7P6Z - chains K and 5 of the 55 polymer chains in the assembly; structure by electron microscopy, 3.50 A resolution.

# Chain K
Protein: 30S ribosomal protein S12
Organism: Mycoplasma pneumoniae M129
UniProt: P75546 (RS12_MYCPN); numbering as in UniProt (aligned over 1-139)
Sequence (139 residues; row label = number of the first residue in the row):
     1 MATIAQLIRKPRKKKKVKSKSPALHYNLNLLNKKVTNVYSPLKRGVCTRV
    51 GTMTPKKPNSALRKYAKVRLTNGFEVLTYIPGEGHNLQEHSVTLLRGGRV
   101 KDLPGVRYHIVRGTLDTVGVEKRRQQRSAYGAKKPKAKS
Unresolved in the structure: 1, 138-139

# Chain 5
Molecule: 16S ribosomal RNA
Organism: Mycoplasma pneumoniae M129
Sequence (1520 nucleotides; row label = number of the first residue in the row):
     1 UUUUUCUGAGAGUUUGAUCCUGGCUCAGGAUUAACGCUGGCGGCAUGCCU
    51 AAUACAUGCAAGUCGAUCGAAAGUAGUAAUACUUUAGAGGCGAACGGGUG
   101 AGUAACACGUAUCCAAUCUACCUUAUAAUGGGGGAUAACUAGUUGAAAGA
   151 CUAGCUAAUACCGCAUAAGAACUUUGGUUCGCAUGAAUCAAAGUUGAAAG
   201 GACCUGCAAGGGUUCGUUAUUUGAUGAGGGUGCGCCAUAUCAGCUAGUUG
   251 GUGGGGUAACGGCCUACCAAGGCAAUGACGUGUAGCUAUGCUGAGAAGUA
   301 GAAUAGCCACAAUGGGACUGAGACACGGCCCAUACUCCUACGGGAGGCAG
   351 CAGUAGGGAAUUUUUCACAAUGAGCGAAAGCUUGAUGGAGCAAUGCCGCG
   401 UGAACGAUGAAGGUCUUUAAGAUUGUAAAGUUCUUUUAUUUGGGAAGAAU
   451 GACUUUAGCAGGUAAUGGCUAGAGUUUGACUGUACCAUUUUGAAUAAGUG
   501 ACGACUAACUAUGUGCCAGCAGUCGCGGUAAUACAUAGGUCGCAAGCGUU
   551 AUCCGGAUUUAUUGGGCGUAAAGCAAGCGCAGGCGGAUUGAAAAGUCUGG
   601 UGUUAAAGGCAGCUGCUUAACAGUUGUAUGCAUUGGAAACUAUUAAUCUA
   651 GAGUGUGGUAGGGAGUUUUGGAAUUUCAUGUGGAGCGGUGAAAUGCGUAG
   701 AUAUAUGAAGGAACACCAGUGGCGAAGGCGAAAACUUAGGCCAUUACUGA
   751 CGCUUAGGCUUGAAAGUGUGGGGAGCAAAUAGGAUUAGAUACCCUAGUAG
   801 UCCACACCGUAAACGAUAGAUACUAGCUGUCGGGGCGAUCCCCUCGGUAG
   851 UGAAGUUAACACAUUAAGUAUCUCGCCUGGGUAGUACAUUCGCAAGAAUG
   901 AAACUCAAACGGAAUUGACGGGGACCCGCACAAGUGGUGGAGCAUGUUGC
   951 UUAAUUCGACGGUACACGAAAAACCUUACCUAGACUUGACAUCCUUGGCA
  1001 AAGUUAUGGAAACAUAAUGGAGGUUAACCGAGUGACAGGUGGUGCAUGGU
  1051 UGUCGUCAGCUCGUGUCGUGAGAUGUUGGGUUAAGUCCCGCAACGAGCGC
  1101 AACCCUUAUCGUUAGUUACAUUGUCUAGCGAGACUGCUAAUGCAAAUUGG
  1151 AGGAAGGAAGGGAUGACGUCAAAUCAUCAUGCCCCUUAUGUCUAGGGCUG
  1201 CAAACGUGCUACAAUGGCCAAUACAAACAGUCGCCAGCUUGUAAAAGUGA
  1251 GCAAAUCUGUAAAGUUGGUCUCAGUUCGGAUUGAGGGCUGCAAUUCGUCC
  1301 UCAUGAAGUCGGAAUCACUAGUAAUCGCGAAUCAGCUAUGUCGCGGUGAA
  1351 UACGUUCUCGGGUCUUGUACACACCGCCCGUCAAACUAUGAAAGCUGGUA
  1401 AUAUUUAAAAACGUGUUGCUAACCAUUAGGAAGCGCAUGUCAAGGAUAGC
  1451 ACCGGUGAUUGGAGUUAAGUCGUAACAAGGUACCCCUACGAGAACGUGGG
  1501 GGUGGAUCACCUCCUUUCUA
Unresolved in the structure: 1-4, 181-184, 1020-1027, 1510-1520

# Chain K / chain 5 interface
Residue-residue contacts (112):
  Ala2(K) - G565(5)  base contact
  Ala2(K) - G566(5)  base contact
  Ala2(K) - C876(5)  base contact
  Thr3(K) - U873(5)  phosphate contact
  Thr3(K) - C874(5)  hydrogen bond to the phosphate
  Ile4(K) - U562(5)  sugar contact
  Ala5(K) - G583(5)  sugar contact
  Ala5(K) - U873(5)  phosphate contact
  Ala5(K) - C874(5)  phosphate contact
  Gln6(K) - C874(5)  phosphate contact
  Gln6(K) - G875(5)  hydrogen bond to the phosphate
  Leu7(K) - U562(5)  phosphate contact
  Arg9(K) - A756(5)  hydrogen bond to the sugar
  Arg9(K) - C874(5)  phosphate contact
  Arg9(K) - G875(5)  salt bridge to the phosphate
  Arg12(K) - U560(5)  base contact
  Arg12(K) - A561(5)  hydrogen bond to the base
  Arg12(K) - U562(5)  salt bridge to the phosphate
  Arg12(K) - G565(5)  base contact
  Arg12(K) - U878(5)  base contact
  Lys13(K) - U560(5)  hydrogen bond to the base
  Lys14(K) - G298(5)  hydrogen bond to the phosphate
  Lys14(K) - U299(5)  salt bridge to the phosphate
  Lys15(K) - U559(5)  base contact
  Lys15(K) - U560(5)  salt bridge to the phosphate
  Lys15(K) - U878(5)  sugar contact
  Lys15(K) - G879(5)  phosphate contact
  Lys18(K) - A903(5)  phosphate contact
  Ser19(K) - U552(5)  hydrogen bond to the phosphate
  Pro22(K) - C904(5)  phosphate contact
  His25(K) - A551(5)  hydrogen bond to the phosphate
  His25(K) - U552(5)  salt bridge to the phosphate
  Asn27(K) - U50(5)  sugar contact
  Asn29(K) - A51(5)  hydrogen bond to the phosphate
  Leu31(K) - A51(5)  base contact
  Leu31(K) - U53(5)  sugar contact
  Tyr39(K) - A551(5)  hydrogen bond to the sugar
  Ser40(K) - A359(5)  hydrogen bond to the base
  Pro41(K) - A359(5)  base contact
  Pro41(K) - U550(5)  hydrogen bond to the sugar
  Pro41(K) - A551(5)  sugar contact
  Leu42(K) - A34(5)  sugar contact
  Leu42(K) - C35(5)  sugar contact
  Leu42(K) - A359(5)  base contact
  Lys43(K) - A359(5)  phosphate contact
  Arg44(K) - G358(5)  salt bridge to the phosphate
  Arg44(K) - A359(5)  salt bridge to the phosphate
  Arg49(K) - U1387(5)  salt bridge to the phosphate
  Pro55(K) - A1467(5)  phosphate contact
  Lys56(K) - A907(5)  salt bridge to the phosphate
  Lys56(K) - A1467(5)  phosphate contact
  Lys57(K) - A1467(5)  hydrogen bond to the phosphate
  Lys57(K) - A1468(5)  salt bridge to the phosphate
  Asn59(K) - C520(5)  base contact
  Asn59(K) - G525(5)  hydrogen bond to the base
  Asn59(K) - C526(5)  hydrogen bond to the base
  Asn59(K) - G527(5)  base contact
  Ser60(K) - C516(5)  hydrogen bond to the sugar
  Ser60(K) - A1467(5)  hydrogen bond to the base
  Ala61(K) - A518(5)  phosphate contact
  Leu62(K) - A518(5)  hydrogen bond to the phosphate
  Arg63(K) - G519(5)  base contact
  Arg63(K) - C520(5)  base contact
  Arg63(K) - A521(5)  base contact
  Lys64(K) - A518(5)  salt bridge to the phosphate
  Lys64(K) - G519(5)  salt bridge to the phosphate
  Lys67(K) - U1387(5)  salt bridge to the phosphate
  Thr71(K) - G358(5)  hydrogen bond to the phosphate
  Thr71(K) - A359(5)  phosphate contact
  Leu77(K) - U1387(5)  sugar contact
  Tyr79(K) - C520(5)  hydrogen bond to the phosphate
  Pro81(K) - C520(5)  phosphate contact
  Gly82(K) - G519(5)  phosphate contact
  Gly82(K) - C520(5)  hydrogen bond to the phosphate
  Glu83(K) - A518(5)  hydrogen bond to the sugar
  Glu83(K) - G519(5)  phosphate contact
  Gly84(K) - G519(5)  hydrogen bond to the phosphate
  Arg96(K) - U549(5)  hydrogen bond to the sugar
  Arg96(K) - U550(5)  sugar contact
  Arg99(K) - U523(5)  salt bridge to the phosphate
  Arg99(K) - A907(5)  salt bridge to the phosphate
  Lys101(K) - A521(5)  base contact
  Lys101(K) - U523(5)  phosphate contact
  Lys101(K) - C524(5)  salt bridge to the phosphate
  Lys101(K) - A907(5)  salt bridge to the phosphate
  Asp102(K) - C520(5)  hydrogen bond to the base
  Asp102(K) - A521(5)  hydrogen bond to the base
  Asp102(K) - G525(5)  base contact
  Pro104(K) - C906(5)  phosphate contact
  Pro104(K) - U1465(5)  sugar contact
  Gly105(K) - U905(5)  phosphate contact
  Arg107(K) - U905(5)  salt bridge to the phosphate
  Val111(K) - C35(5)  sugar contact
  Arg123(K) - A535(5)  salt bridge to the phosphate
  Arg123(K) - U536(5)  salt bridge to the phosphate
  Arg124(K) - U536(5)  hydrogen bond to the phosphate
  Arg124(K) - A537(5)  phosphate contact
  Gln125(K) - U536(5)  hydrogen bond to the phosphate
  Gln125(K) - A537(5)  hydrogen bond to the phosphate
  Gln126(K) - G500(5)  phosphate contact
  Gln126(K) - A501(5)  phosphate contact
  Arg127(K) - G36(5)  sugar contact
  Arg127(K) - C37(5)  sugar contact
  Arg127(K) - U499(5)  salt bridge to the phosphate
  Ser128(K) - G36(5)  hydrogen bond to the sugar
  Ser128(K) - G500(5)  phosphate contact
  Tyr130(K) - C520(5)  hydrogen bond to the phosphate
  Ala132(K) - C37(5)  sugar contact
  Lys133(K) - C37(5)  phosphate contact
  Lys134(K) - C37(5)  phosphate contact
  Lys134(K) - U38(5)  hydrogen bond to the phosphate
  Lys134(K) - G39(5)  salt bridge to the phosphate
Interface residues without a listed pair, chain K (69 interface residues in all): Ser21, Val38, Glu75, Leu94, Gly97, Gly98, Gly113, Lys122, Gly131
Interface residues without a listed pair, chain 5 (64 interface residues in all): C24, A33, U238, G357, A360, G498, A1388, U1466

# In short
69 residues of chain K face 64 of chain 5 across their interface, with 32 hydrogen bonds and 22 salt bridges.
Among the polar pairs are Arg12(K)-A561(5), Lys13(K)-U560(5) and Ser40(K)-A359(5).
Chain K is 30S ribosomal protein S12 and chain 5 is 16S ribosomal RNA, both from Mycoplasma pneumoniae M129;
the structure, Mycoplasma pneumoniae 70S ribosome in untreated cells, was determined by electron microscopy,
deposited together with 7OOC, 7OOD, 7PAH, 7PAI, 7PAJ, 7PAK and 23 further entries.
